9NL4 - chains A and P of the 5 polymer chains in the assembly; structure by electron microscopy, 4.60 A resolution (low resolution: residue-level contacts below are approximate; hydrogen-bond / salt-bridge calls are withheld).

[Chain A]
Name: R2 retrotransposon protein
Source organism: Platysternon megacephalum
Sequence (1121 residues; numbered 1 to 1121; the number before each row is that of its first residue):
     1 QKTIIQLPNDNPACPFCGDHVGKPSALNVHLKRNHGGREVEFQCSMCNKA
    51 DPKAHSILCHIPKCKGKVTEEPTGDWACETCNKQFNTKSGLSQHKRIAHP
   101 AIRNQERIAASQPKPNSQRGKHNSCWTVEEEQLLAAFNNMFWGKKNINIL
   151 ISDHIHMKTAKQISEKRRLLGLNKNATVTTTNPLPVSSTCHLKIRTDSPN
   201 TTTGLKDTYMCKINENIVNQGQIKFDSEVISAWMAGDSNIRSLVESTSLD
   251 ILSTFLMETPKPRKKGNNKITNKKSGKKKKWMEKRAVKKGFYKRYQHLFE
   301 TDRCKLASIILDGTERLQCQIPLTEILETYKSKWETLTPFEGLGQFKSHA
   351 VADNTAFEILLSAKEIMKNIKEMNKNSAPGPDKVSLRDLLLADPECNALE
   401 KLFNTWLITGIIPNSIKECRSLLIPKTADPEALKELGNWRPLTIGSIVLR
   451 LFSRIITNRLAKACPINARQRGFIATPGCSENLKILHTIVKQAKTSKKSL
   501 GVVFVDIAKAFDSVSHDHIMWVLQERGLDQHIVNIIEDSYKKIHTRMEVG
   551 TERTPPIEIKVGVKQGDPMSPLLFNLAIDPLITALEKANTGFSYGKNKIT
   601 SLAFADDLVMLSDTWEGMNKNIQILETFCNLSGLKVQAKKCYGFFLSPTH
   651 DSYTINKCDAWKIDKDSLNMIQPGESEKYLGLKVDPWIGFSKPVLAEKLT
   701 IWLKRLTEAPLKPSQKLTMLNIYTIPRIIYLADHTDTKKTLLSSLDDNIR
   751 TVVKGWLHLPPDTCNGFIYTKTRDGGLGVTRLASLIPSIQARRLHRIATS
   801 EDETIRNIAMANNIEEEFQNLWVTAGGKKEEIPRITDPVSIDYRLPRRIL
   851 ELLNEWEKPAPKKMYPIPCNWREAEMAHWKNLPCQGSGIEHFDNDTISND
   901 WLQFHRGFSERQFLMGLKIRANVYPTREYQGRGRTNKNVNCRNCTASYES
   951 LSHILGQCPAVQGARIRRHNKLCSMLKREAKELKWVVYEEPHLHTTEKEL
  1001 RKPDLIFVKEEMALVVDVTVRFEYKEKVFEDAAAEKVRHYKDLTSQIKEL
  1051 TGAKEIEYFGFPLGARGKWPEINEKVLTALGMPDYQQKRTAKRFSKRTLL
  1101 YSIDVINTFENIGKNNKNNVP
Unresolved in the structure: 266-279
Ion coordination: Zn2+ site 1: Cys14, Cys17, His30, His35; Zn2+ site 2: Cys44, Cys47, His60, Cys64; Zn2+ site 3: Cys78, Cys81, His94, His99; Zn2+ site 4: Cys941, Cys944, His953, Cys958

[Chain P]
Molecule: complementary DNA
Sequence (74 nucleotides; numbered 19 to 92; the number before each row is that of its first residue):
    19 GGCTATTTTCCGAACACATATAATTAATATATGTTCCTTTTCCGGGTTAA
    69 GTAAAGGTGGCCCGTCCACCTTGC
Unresolved in the structure: 19-84

[How chain A and chain P interact]
Residue-residue contacts (21; chain A residue first):
  Cys304(A) with DC87(P)
  Arg440(A) with DC92(P)
  Asp506(A) with DC92(P)
  Phe511(A) with DC92(P)
  Gln565(A) with DC92(P)
  Phe604(A) with DG91(P)
  Asp606(A) with DG91(P); DC92(P)
  Asp607(A) with DG91(P); DC92(P)
  Lys678(A) with DG91(P)
  Leu680(A) with DT90(P); DG91(P)
  Gly681(A) with DT90(P); DG91(P)
  Tyr723(A) with DA86(P); DC87(P)
  Pro726(A) with DC88(P)
  Arg727(A) with DC88(P)
  Tyr730(A) with DT89(P); DT90(P)
Interface residues without a listed pair, chain A (19 interface residues in all): Phe473, Cys479, Tyr679, Ile722

[In short]
The interface between chain A and chain P involves 19 residues on one side and 7 on the other. Cys14(A),
Cys17(A), His30(A) and His35(A) form the Zn2+ site 1. Cys44(A), Cys47(A), His60(A) and Cys64(A) form the Zn2+
site 2.
Here chain A is R2 retrotransposon protein (Platysternon megacephalum) and chain P is complementary DNA. Entry
9NL4 (Structure of R2 retrotransposon protein from Platysternon megacephalum after second strand nicking) was
determined by electron microscopy together with 9NL2 and 9NL3 from the same study.
